6MUX - chains a and b of the 35 polymer chains in the assembly; structure by electron microscopy, 3.90 A resolution.

== Chain a ==
Protein: 20S proteasome beta-6 subunit
Source organism: Plasmodium falciparum 3D7
Notes: EC 3.4.25.1
UniProtKB: C0H4E8 (C0H4E8_PLAF7); residues 1-240 here = UniProt positions 1-240
Chain sequence (240 residues; each row starts with the number of its first residue):
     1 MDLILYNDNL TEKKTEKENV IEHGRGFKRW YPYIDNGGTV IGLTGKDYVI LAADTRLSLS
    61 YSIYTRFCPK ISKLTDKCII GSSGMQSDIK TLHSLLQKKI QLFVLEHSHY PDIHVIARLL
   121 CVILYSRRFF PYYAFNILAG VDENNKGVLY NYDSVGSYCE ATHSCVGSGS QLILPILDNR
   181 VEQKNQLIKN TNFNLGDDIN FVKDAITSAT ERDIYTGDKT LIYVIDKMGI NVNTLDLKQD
Unresolved in the structure: 1-29

== Chain b ==
Protein: 20S proteasome beta-7 subunit
Source organism: Plasmodium falciparum 3D7
Notes: EC 3.4.25.1
UniProtKB: Q7K6A9 (Q7K6A9_PLAF7); residue numbers follow UniProt; this construct covers 1-265
Chain sequence (265 residues; each row starts with the number of its first residue):
     1 MTLGPVVTGT SVIAIKYKHG IMIAADRKAS YGSYAKFQNV ERIFKINNKT VMGFSGELAD
    61 AQYLHELLTR KNINNLSEKK RKEDMYTPQH YHSYVSRVFY VRKNRIDPLF NNIIIAGINS
   121 QKYDNNDDNV LLYTNKNNDD EQNEYKNNEE YKEIHKDDLY IGFVDMHGTN FCDDYITTGY
   181 ARYFALTLLR DHYKDNMTEE EARILINECL RILYFRDATS SNFIQIVKVT SKGVEYEEPY
   241 ILPCVLNSAD YVYPSTLLPP AGCMW
Unresolved in the structure: 1, 133-148, 242-265

== Interface between chain a and chain b ==
Residue-residue contacts - 36 pairs, chain a then chain b:
  W30(a) - I106(b)  hydrogen bond (side chain-backbone)
  W30(a) - P108(b)
  W30(a) - M166(b)  hydrophobic
  W30(a) - H167(b)
  Y31(a) - H167(b)
  P32(a) - K103(b)
  P32(a) - H167(b)
  I34(a) - H167(b)
  L57(a) - T169(b)
  L57(a) - F171(b)  hydrophobic
  L59(a) - D165(b)
  L59(a) - R182(b)
  S62(a) - R182(b)  hydrogen bond
  I63(a) - R190(b)  hydrogen bond (backbone-side chain)
  Y64(a) - F171(b)  hydrophobic
  Y64(a) - I176(b)
  Y64(a) - T177(b)  hydrogen bond (side chain-backbone)
  Y64(a) - R182(b)
  Y64(a) - L186(b)  hydrophobic
  Y64(a) - R190(b)  hydrogen bond (backbone-side chain)
  T65(a) - F171(b)
  T65(a) - D173(b)  hydrogen bond
  R66(a) - R190(b)
  M85(a) - K103(b)
  Q86(a) - T169(b)
  Q86(a) - N170(b)  hydrogen bond (side chain-backbone)
  S87(a) - H167(b)  hydrogen bond (side chain-backbone)
  S87(a) - G168(b)  hydrogen bond (side chain-backbone)
  S87(a) - T169(b)  hydrogen bond (side chain-backbone)
  D88(a) - Y100(b)
  D88(a) - K103(b)  salt bridge
  K90(a) - N170(b)
  T91(a) - Y100(b)
  R127(a) - N104(b)  hydrogen bond
  F130(a) - K103(b)
  Y132(a) - Y100(b)
Interface residues without a listed pair, chain a (22 interface residues in all): Y33, N36
Interface residues without a listed pair, chain b (21 interface residues in all): R97, T178, Y183

== In short ==
Chain a and chain b form an interface of 22 and 21 residues respectively, with 11 hydrogen bonds and 1 salt
bridge. Among the polar pairs are D88(a)-K103(b), W30(a)-I106(b) and S62(a)-R182(b).
Chain a is 20S proteasome beta-6 subunit and chain b is 20S proteasome beta-7 subunit, both from Plasmodium
falciparum 3D7; the structure, The structure of the Plasmodium falciparum 20S proteasome in complex with one
PA28 activator, was determined by electron microscopy, deposited together with 6DFK, 6MUV and 6MUW.
